PDB entry 6B47 | electron microscopy, 3.20 A resolution | chains D and M of the 11 polymer chains in the assembly

== Chain D ==
Protein: CRISPR-associated protein Csy3
Organism: Pseudomonas aeruginosa (strain UCBPP-PA14)
UniProtKB: Q02MM1 (CSY3_PSEAB); residues 1-342 here = UniProt positions 1-342
Chain sequence (344 residues; numbered -1 to 342; the number before each row is that of its first residue; numbers below 1 keep their minus sign (Met-1 is residue -1)):
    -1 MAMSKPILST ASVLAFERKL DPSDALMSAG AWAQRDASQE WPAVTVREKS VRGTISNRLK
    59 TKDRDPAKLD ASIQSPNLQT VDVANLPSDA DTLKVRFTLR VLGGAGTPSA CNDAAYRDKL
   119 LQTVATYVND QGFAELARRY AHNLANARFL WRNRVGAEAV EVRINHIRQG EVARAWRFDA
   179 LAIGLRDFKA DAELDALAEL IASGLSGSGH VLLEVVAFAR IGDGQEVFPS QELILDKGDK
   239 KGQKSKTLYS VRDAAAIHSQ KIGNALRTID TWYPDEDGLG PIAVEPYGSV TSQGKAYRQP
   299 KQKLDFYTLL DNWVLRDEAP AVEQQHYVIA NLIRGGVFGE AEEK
Not modelled in the structure: -1 to 5, 339-342
Differences from the reference sequence: initiating methionine (-1); expression tag (0)

== Chain M ==
Molecule: Pseudomonas aeruginosa strain SMC4485 CRISPR repeat sequence
Organism: Pseudomonas aeruginosa
Sequence (60 nucleotides; numbered 1 to 60; the number before each row is that of its first residue):
     1 CUAAGAAAUU CACGGCGGGC UUGAUGUCCG CGUCUACCUG GUUCACUGCC GUGUAGGCAG

== Chain D / chain M interface ==
Contacting residue pairs (45; chain D residue first):
  Ala13(D) with C29(M), base contact
  Phe14(D) with C29(M), hydrogen bond to the sugar; G30(M), sugar contact
  Glu15(D) with C29(M), phosphate contact; G30(M), phosphate contact
  Arg16(D) with G30(M), salt bridge to the phosphate; C31(M), salt bridge to the phosphate
  Val49(D) with U39(M), phosphate contact
  Arg50(D) with C37(M), hydrogen bond to the sugar; C38(M), hydrogen bond to the sugar; U39(M), hydrogen bond to the phosphate; G40(M), hydrogen bond to the base
  Gly51(D) with C37(M), base contact
  Leu76(D) with U39(M), base contact
  Ser107(D) with C29(M), sugar contact
  Trp149(D) with G32(M), base contact
  Arg150(D) with U35(M), salt bridge to the phosphate; A36(M), salt bridge to the phosphate
  Phe226(D) with U35(M), phosphate contact
  Ser228(D) with C34(M), phosphate contact
  Gln229(D) with U33(M), sugar contact; C34(M), hydrogen bond to the phosphate
  Glu230(D) with U33(M), base contact
  Leu231(D) with U33(M), base contact
  His256(D) with U33(M), salt bridge to the phosphate
  Gln258(D) with C31(M), sugar contact; G32(M), sugar contact; U33(M), hydrogen bond to the phosphate
  Lys259(D) with G32(M), hydrogen bond to the base; U33(M), phosphate contact; C34(M), salt bridge to the phosphate
  Asn262(D) with G32(M), hydrogen bond to the phosphate
  Arg265(D) with C31(M), sugar contact; G32(M), salt bridge to the phosphate
  Glu283(D) with G32(M), phosphate contact
  Val288(D) with G32(M), base contact
  Thr289(D) with G32(M), hydrogen bond to the base
  Ser290(D) with G32(M), hydrogen bond to the base
  Arg332(D) with G30(M), hydrogen bond to the sugar; C31(M), sugar contact
  Gly333(D) with G30(M), sugar contact
  Gly334(D) with C29(M), hydrogen bond to the sugar; G30(M), sugar contact
  Val335(D) with C29(M), base contact; G30(M), base contact
Interface residues without a listed pair, chain D (31 interface residues in all): Ser48, Val79

== In short ==
31 residues of chain D face 12 of chain M across their interface; the contacts include 13 hydrogen bonds and 7
salt bridges. Among the polar pairs are Arg50(D)-G40(M), Lys259(D)-G32(M) and Thr289(D)-G32(M).
Chain D is CRISPR-associated protein Csy3 (Pseudomonas aeruginosa (strain UCBPP-PA14)) and chain M is
Pseudomonas aeruginosa strain SMC4485 CRISPR repeat sequence (Pseudomonas aeruginosa); the structure, Cryo-EM
structure of Type I-F CRISPR crRNA-guided Csy surveillance complex with bound anti-CRISPR protein AcrF2, was
determined by electron microscopy together with 6B44, 6B45, 6B46 and 6B48 from the same study.
